4IX6 - chains A and B; structure by X-ray diffraction, 1.60 A resolution.

[Chain A (and B)]
Molecule: MsStt7d protein
Notes: chain B of this document is another copy of the same molecule, construct and numbering; everything in this record applies to it too
Reference sequence: C1EBN1 (C1EBN1_MICSR); residue numbers follow UniProt; this construct covers 151-489
Amino-acid sequence (350 residues; numbered 151 to 500; the number before each row is that of its first residue):
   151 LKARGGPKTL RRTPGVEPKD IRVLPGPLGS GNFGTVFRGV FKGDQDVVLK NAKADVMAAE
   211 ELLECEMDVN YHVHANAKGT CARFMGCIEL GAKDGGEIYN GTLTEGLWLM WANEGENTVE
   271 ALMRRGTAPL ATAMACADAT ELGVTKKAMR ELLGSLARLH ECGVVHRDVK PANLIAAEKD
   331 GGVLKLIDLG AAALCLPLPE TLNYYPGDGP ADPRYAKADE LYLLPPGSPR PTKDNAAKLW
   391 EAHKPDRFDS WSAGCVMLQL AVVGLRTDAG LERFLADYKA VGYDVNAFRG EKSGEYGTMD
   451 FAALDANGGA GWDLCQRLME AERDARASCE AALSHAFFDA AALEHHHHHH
Unresolved in the structure: 497-500 (chain B: fully traced)
Construct notes: expression tag (490-500)
Bound ions: Mg2+ near Asn457 (its only coordinating residue here)
Residues lining bound ligands: ADP (adenosine-5'-diphosphate): Leu178, Gly179, Ser180, Gly181, Val186, Val198, Ala232, Trp261, Ala262, Asn263, Glu264, Gly265, Asn267, Thr268, Ile325, Ile337

[Interface between chain A and chain B]
Residue-residue contacts - 30 pairs, chain A then chain B:
  Ser180(A) - Ser180(B)  hydrogen bond
  Ser180(A) - Lys203(B)
  Asn182(A) - Val206(B)
  Ala204(A) - Asp362(B)
  Ala204(A) - Pro363(B)
  Ala204(A) - Arg364(B)
  Ala204(A) - Asp418(B)
  Asp205(A) - Ala361(B)
  Asp205(A) - Asp362(B)
  Asp205(A) - Pro363(B)
  Asp205(A) - Arg364(B)
  Val206(A) - Asn182(B)
  Val206(A) - Pro363(B)
  Met207(A) - Gly359(B)
  Met207(A) - Ala361(B)  hydrophobic
  Met207(A) - Pro363(B)
  Met207(A) - Leu371(B)  hydrophobic
  Lys320(A) - Asp205(B)
  Ala361(A) - Asp205(B)
  Ala361(A) - Met207(B)
  Asp362(A) - Ala204(B)
  Asp362(A) - Asp205(B)
  Pro363(A) - Ala204(B)
  Pro363(A) - Asp205(B)
  Pro363(A) - Val206(B)
  Pro363(A) - Met207(B)  hydrophobic
  Arg364(A) - Ala204(B)  hydrogen bond (side chain-backbone)
  Arg364(A) - Asp205(B)
  Leu371(A) - Met207(B)  hydrophobic
  Asp418(A) - Ala204(B)
Interface residues without a listed pair, chain A (18 interface residues in all): Lys203, Ala242, Glu255, Ala419, Glu445
Interface residues without a listed pair, chain B (22 interface residues in all): Ala153, Gly181, Ala242, Glu255, Lys320, Asp358, Pro360, Ala419

[In short]
Chain A and chain B form an interface of 18 and 22 residues respectively, with 2 hydrogen bonds. Polar
contacts include Ser180(A)-Ser180(B) and Arg364(A)-Ala204(B). Bound to chain A: ADP.
Chain A and chain B are both MsStt7d protein; the structure, Crystal structure of a Stt7 homolog from
Micromonas algae soaked with ATP, was determined by X-ray diffraction, deposited together with 4IX3, 4IX4 and
4IX5.
